Entry 3M2V (X-ray diffraction, 1.80 A resolution); this record covers chains A and F of the 6 polymer chains in the assembly.

== Chain A ==
Name: Methyl-coenzyme M reductase I subunit alpha
From: Methanothermobacter marburgensis
Notes: EC 2.8.4.1
UniProt: P11558 (MCRA_METTM); numbering as in UniProt (aligned over 2-550)
Sequence (549 residues; numbered 2 to 550; the number before each row is that of its first residue):
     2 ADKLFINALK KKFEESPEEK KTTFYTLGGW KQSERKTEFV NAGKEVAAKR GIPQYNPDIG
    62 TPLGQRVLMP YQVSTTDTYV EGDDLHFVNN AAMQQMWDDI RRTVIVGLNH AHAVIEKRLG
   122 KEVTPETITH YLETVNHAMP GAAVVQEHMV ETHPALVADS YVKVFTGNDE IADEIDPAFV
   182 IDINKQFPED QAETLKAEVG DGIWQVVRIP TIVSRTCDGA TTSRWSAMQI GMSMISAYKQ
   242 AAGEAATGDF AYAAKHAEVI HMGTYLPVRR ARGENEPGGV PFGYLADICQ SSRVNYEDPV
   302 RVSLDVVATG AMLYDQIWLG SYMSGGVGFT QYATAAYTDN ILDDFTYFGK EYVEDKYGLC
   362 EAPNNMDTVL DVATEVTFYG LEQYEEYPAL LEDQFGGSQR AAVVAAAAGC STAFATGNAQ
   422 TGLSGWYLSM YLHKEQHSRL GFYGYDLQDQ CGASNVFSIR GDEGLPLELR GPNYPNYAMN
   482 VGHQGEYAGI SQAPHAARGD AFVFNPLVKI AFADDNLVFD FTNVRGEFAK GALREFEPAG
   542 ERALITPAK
Not modelled in the structure: 550
Modified / non-standard residues: H257 (n1-methylated histidine; MHS); R271 (5-methyl-arginine; AGM); Q400 (2-methyl-glutamine; MGN); G445 (thioglycin; GL3); C452 (s-methylcysteine; SMC)
Ion coordination: factor 430 Ni: Q147 (together with 1-thioethanesulfonic acid); Zn2+ near R216 (its only coordinating residue here)
Residues lining bound ligands:
  - 1-thioethanesulfonic acid (COM): Y333, F443, Y444, G445
  - factor 430 (F43), molecule 1: A144, V145, V146, Q147, M150, V151, M229, Q230, M233, I236, A243, G244
  - factor 430 (F43), molecule 2: G326, G327, V328, G329, F330, T331, Q332, Y333, F396, G397, G398, Q400, G442, F443
  - Coenzyme B / XP8, molecule 1: R225, K256, H257
  - Coenzyme B / XP8, molecule 2: R270, R271, L320, M324, S325, F330, Y333, F443, A479, M480, N481, V482
UniProt features mapped onto this chain:
  - binding site (coenzyme F430): Q147
  - binding site (coenzyme B): R225, K256, H257, R270
  - binding site (coenzyme M): Y333, Y444
  - modified residue: H257 (Pros-methylhistidine), R271 (5-methylarginine), G445 (1-thioglycine), D450 (Z: -2,3-didehydroaspartate), C452 (S-methylcysteine)

== Chain F ==
Name: Methyl-coenzyme M reductase I subunit gamma
From: Methanothermobacter marburgensis
Notes: EC 2.8.4.1
UniProt: P11562 (MCRG_METTM); numbering as in UniProt (aligned over 2-249)
Sequence (248 residues; row label = number of the first residue in the row):
     2 AQYYPGTTKV AQNRRNFCNP EYELEKLREI SDEDVVKILG HRAPGEEYPS VHPPLEEMDE
    62 PEDAIREMVE PIDGAKAGDR VRYIQFTDSM YFAPAQPYVR SRAYLCRYRG ADAGTLSGRQ
   122 IIETRERDLE KISKELLETE FFDPARSGVR GKSVHGHSLR LDEDGMMFDM LRRQIYNKDT
   182 GRVEMVKNQI GDELDEPVDL GEPLDEETLM EKTTIYRVDG EAYRDDVEAV EIMQRIHVLR
   242 SQGGFNLE
Not modelled in the structure: 249
Ion coordination: Mg2+ near E30 (its only coordinating residue here)
Residues lining bound ligands: factor 430 (F43): L117, S118, G119, R120, K153, S154, V155, H156, G157, H158, S159
UniProt features mapped onto this chain:
  - binding site (coenzyme M): R120

== Interface between chain A and chain F ==
Contacting residue pairs (20):
  K118(A) - V52(F)
  L120(A) - R81(F)  hydrogen bond (backbone-side chain)
  L120(A) - R83(F)
  V146(A) - S154(F)  hydrogen bond (backbone-side chain)
  V146(A) - M171(F)
  E148(A) - H156(F)
  E148(A) - F169(F)
  E148(A) - M171(F)
  K240(A) - I191(F)
  K240(A) - D193(F)  salt bridge
  Q241(A) - I191(F)
  A242(A) - Y84(F)
  A242(A) - G152(F)
  A243(A) - R120(F)  hydrogen bond (backbone-side chain)
  A243(A) - G152(F)  hydrogen bond (backbone-backbone)
  A243(A) - K153(F)
  G244(A) - R120(F)  hydrogen bond (backbone-side chain)
  E245(A) - R83(F)  salt bridge
  E245(A) - E124(F)
  A246(A) - E124(F)  hydrogen bond (backbone-side chain)
Also at the interface, not in a pair above, chain A (14 interface residues in all): R119, G121, Q147
Also at the interface, not in a pair above, chain F (15 interface residues in all): I122

== In short ==
14 residues of chain A face 15 of chain F across their interface, with 6 hydrogen bonds and 2 salt bridges.
Polar contacts include K240(A)-D193(F), E245(A)-R83(F) and L120(A)-R81(F). One factor 430 molecule is bound
between chain A and chain F.
Chain A is Methyl-coenzyme M reductase I subunit alpha and chain F is Methyl-coenzyme M reductase I subunit
gamma, both from Methanothermobacter marburgensis; the structure, Structural Insight into Methyl-Coenzyme M
Reductase Chemistry using Coenzyme B Analogues, was determined by X-ray diffraction together with 3M1V, 3M2R,
3M2U, 3M30 and 3M32 from the same study.
